3OQ9 - chains D and J of the 10 polymer chains in the assembly; structure by X-ray diffraction, 6.80 A resolution (low resolution: residue-level contacts below are approximate; hydrogen-bond / salt-bridge calls are withheld).

[Chain D]
Protein: Tumor necrosis factor receptor superfamily member 6
Source organism: Mus musculus
Reference sequence: P25446 (TNR6_MOUSE); residues 223-308 here = UniProt positions 223-308
Sequence (86 residues; each row starts with the number of its first residue):
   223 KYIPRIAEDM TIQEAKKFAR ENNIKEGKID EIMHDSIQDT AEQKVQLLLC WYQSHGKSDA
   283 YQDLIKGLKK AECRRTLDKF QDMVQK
UniProt features mapped onto this chain:
  - natural variant: Ile246 (I246N: In lpr)

[Chain J]
Protein: Protein FADD
Source organism: Homo sapiens
Reference sequence: Q13158 (FADD_HUMAN); residue numbers follow UniProt; this construct covers 93-184
Sequence (100 residues; numbered 93 to 192; the number before each row is that of its first residue):
    93 GEEDLCAAFN VICDNVGKDW RRLARQLKVS DTKIDSIEDR YPRNLTERVR ESLRIWKNTE
   153 KENATVAHLV GALRSCQMNL VADLVQEVQQ ARLEHHHHHH
Not modelled in the structure: 185-192
Construct notes: expression tag (185-192)
UniProt features mapped onto this chain:
  - glycosylation: Arg117 (Microbial infection: N-beta-linked (GlcNAc) arginine)
  - natural variant: Cys105 (C105W: In IEHDCM)
  - mutagenesis: Arg117 (R117A: Abolished GlcNAcylation by E.coli NleB1; R117E: Loss of interaction with FAS), Val121 (V121N: Loss of interaction with FAS), Asp123 (D123R: Strongly decreased interaction with FAS), Arg135 (R135E: Strongly decreased interaction with FAS), Arg142 (R142E: Decreased interaction with FAS), Leu172 (L172A/E: Loss of interaction with FAS; L172K: Strongly decreased interaction with FAS), Asp175 (D175K: Strongly decreased interaction with FAS), Leu176 (L176E: Decreased interaction with FAS)
Reported in the primary citation:
  - mutagenesis - R117E, D123R, R135E, R142E, K153E: decreased binding to Tumor necrosis factor receptor superfamily member 6 (chain D)
  - mutagenesis - N150K: unchanged binding to Tumor necrosis factor receptor superfamily member 6 (chain D)

[How chain D and chain J interact]
Pairs across the interface (6; chain D residue first):
  Pro226(D) - Arg117(J)
  Ala263(D) - Asp111(J)
  Ala263(D) - Arg114(J)
  Glu264(D) - Arg113(J)
  Lys266(D) - Arg114(J)
  Val267(D) - Arg117(J)
Interface residues without a listed pair, chain D (7 interface residues in all): Glu230, Thr262
The authors on this interface:
  - hot spots on chain J (mutagenesis) - L172K, D175K: decreased binding to Tumor necrosis factor receptor superfamily member 6 (chain D)

[Overview]
The interface between chain D and chain J involves 7 residues on one side and 4 on the other. The paper
reports that R117E, D123R and R135E of chain J, among others, reduce binding to Tumor necrosis factor receptor
superfamily member 6 (chain D); N150K of chain J leaves binding to Tumor necrosis factor receptor superfamily
member 6 (chain D) unchanged; 8 substitutions were tested in all.
Here chain D is Tumor necrosis factor receptor superfamily member 6 (Mus musculus) and chain J is Protein FADD
(Homo sapiens). Entry 3OQ9 (Structure of the FAS/FADD death domain assembly) was determined by X-ray
diffraction.
